Entry 6XL5 (electron microscopy, 2.50 A resolution); this record covers chains D and N of the 10 polymer chains in the assembly.

[Chain D]
Molecule: DNA-directed RNA polymerase subunit beta'
Source organism: Escherichia coli O157:H7
Notes: EC 2.7.7.6
Reference sequence: P0A8T8 (RPOC_ECO57); numbering as in UniProt (aligned over 1-1407)
Sequence (1407 residues; each row starts with the number of its first residue):
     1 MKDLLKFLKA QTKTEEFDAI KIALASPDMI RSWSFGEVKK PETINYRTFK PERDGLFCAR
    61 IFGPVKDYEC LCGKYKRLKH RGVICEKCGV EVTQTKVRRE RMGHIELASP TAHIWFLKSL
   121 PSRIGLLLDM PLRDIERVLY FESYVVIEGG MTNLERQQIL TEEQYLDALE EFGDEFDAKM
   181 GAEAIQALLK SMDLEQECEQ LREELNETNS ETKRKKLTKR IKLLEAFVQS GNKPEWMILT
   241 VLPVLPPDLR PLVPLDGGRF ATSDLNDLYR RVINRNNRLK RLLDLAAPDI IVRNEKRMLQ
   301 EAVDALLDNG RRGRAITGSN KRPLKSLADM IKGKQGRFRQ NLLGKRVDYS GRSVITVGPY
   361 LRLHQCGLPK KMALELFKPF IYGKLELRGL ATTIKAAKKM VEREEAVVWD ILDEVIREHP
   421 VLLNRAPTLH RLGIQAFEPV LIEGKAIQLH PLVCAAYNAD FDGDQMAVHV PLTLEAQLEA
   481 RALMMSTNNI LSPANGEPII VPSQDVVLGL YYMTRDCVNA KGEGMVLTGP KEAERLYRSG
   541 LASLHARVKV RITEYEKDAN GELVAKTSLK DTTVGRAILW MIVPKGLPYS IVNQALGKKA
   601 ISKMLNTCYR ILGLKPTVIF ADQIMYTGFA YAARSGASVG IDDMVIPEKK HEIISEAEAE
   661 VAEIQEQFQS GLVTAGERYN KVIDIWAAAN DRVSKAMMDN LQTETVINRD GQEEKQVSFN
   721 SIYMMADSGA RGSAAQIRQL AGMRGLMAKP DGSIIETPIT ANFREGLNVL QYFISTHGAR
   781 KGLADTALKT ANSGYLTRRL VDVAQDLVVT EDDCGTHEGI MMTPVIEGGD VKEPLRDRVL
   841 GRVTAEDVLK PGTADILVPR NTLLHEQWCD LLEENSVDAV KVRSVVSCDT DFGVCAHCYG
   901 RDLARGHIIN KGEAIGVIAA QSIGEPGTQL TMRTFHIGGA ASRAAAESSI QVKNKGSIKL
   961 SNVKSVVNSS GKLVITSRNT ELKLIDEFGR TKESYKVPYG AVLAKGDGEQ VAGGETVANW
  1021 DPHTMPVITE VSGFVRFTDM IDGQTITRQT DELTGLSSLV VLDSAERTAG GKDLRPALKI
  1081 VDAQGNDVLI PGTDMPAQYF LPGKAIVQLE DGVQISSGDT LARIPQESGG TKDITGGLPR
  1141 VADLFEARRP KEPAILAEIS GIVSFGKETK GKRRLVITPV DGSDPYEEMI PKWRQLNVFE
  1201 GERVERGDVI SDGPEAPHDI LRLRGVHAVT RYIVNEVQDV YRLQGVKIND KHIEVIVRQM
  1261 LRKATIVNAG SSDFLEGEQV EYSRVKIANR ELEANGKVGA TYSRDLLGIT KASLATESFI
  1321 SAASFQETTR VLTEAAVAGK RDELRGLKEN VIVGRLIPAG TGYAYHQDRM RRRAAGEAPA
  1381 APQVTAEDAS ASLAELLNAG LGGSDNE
Not modelled in the structure: 1-15, 934-947, 1127-1136, 1376-1407
Ion coordination: Zn2+ site 1: Cys70, Cys72, Cys85, Cys88; Mg2+: Asp460, Asp462, Asp464; Zn2+ site 2: Cys814, Cys888, Cys895, Cys898
Curated features (UniProtKB/Swiss-Prot):
  - binding site (Zn(2+)): Cys70, Cys72, Cys85, Cys88, Cys814, Cys888, Cys895, Cys898
  - binding site (Mg(2+)): Asp460, Asp462, Asp464
  - modified residue: Lys972 (N6-acetyllysine)
Reported in the primary citation:
  - catalytic residues: Asp460, Asp462, Asp464

[Chain N]
Molecule: synthetic non-template strand DNA
Sequence (54 nucleotides; numbered 35 to 88; the number before each row is that of its first residue):
    35 GCCTTGACCC TCCCCTAAGG GGAGGGTTTA GATTGTGTGC AGTCTGACGC GGCG

[Interface between chain D and chain N]
Residue-residue contacts (7; chain D residue first):
  Tyr46(D) with DG58(N), hydrogen bond to the phosphate
  Arg47(D) with DA57(N), phosphate contact; DG58(N), salt bridge to the phosphate
  Arg133(D) with DG85(N), salt bridge to the phosphate
  Arg1148(D) with DG80(N), salt bridge to the phosphate; DA81(N), phosphate contact
  Lys1311(D) with DC82(N), salt bridge to the phosphate
Other interface residues (no listed pair), chain D (8 interface residues in all): Asp1143, Glu1146, Lys1170
Other interface residues (no listed pair), chain N (7 interface residues in all): DG88

[In short]
8 residues of chain D face 7 of chain N across their interface; the contacts include 1 hydrogen bond and 4
salt bridges. Polar pairs include Tyr46(D)-DG58(N), Arg47(D)-DG58(N) and Arg133(D)-DG85(N). From UniProt: 8
Zn2+-binding residues and 3 Mg2+-binding residues on chain D. From the paper: catalytic residues Asp460(D),
Asp462(D) and Asp464(D).
Here chain D is DNA-directed RNA polymerase subunit beta' (Escherichia coli O157:H7) and chain N is synthetic
non-template strand DNA. Entry 6XL5 (Cryo-EM structure of EcmrR-RNAP-promoter open complex (EcmrR-RPo)) was
determined by electron microscopy, deposited together with 6XL6, 6XL9, 6XLA, 6XLJ, 6XLK, 6XLL, 6XLM and 6XLN.
